8YQW - chains B and C of the 9 polymer chains in the assembly; structure by electron microscopy, 2.68 A resolution.

# Chain B
Protein: DNA-directed RNA polymerase subunit beta
Organism: African swine fever virus
Notes: EC 2.7.7.6
UniProt: A0A2X0RU95 (A0A2X0RU95_ASF); residue numbers follow UniProt; this construct covers 1-1242
Amino-acid sequence (1242 residues; each row starts with the number of its first residue):
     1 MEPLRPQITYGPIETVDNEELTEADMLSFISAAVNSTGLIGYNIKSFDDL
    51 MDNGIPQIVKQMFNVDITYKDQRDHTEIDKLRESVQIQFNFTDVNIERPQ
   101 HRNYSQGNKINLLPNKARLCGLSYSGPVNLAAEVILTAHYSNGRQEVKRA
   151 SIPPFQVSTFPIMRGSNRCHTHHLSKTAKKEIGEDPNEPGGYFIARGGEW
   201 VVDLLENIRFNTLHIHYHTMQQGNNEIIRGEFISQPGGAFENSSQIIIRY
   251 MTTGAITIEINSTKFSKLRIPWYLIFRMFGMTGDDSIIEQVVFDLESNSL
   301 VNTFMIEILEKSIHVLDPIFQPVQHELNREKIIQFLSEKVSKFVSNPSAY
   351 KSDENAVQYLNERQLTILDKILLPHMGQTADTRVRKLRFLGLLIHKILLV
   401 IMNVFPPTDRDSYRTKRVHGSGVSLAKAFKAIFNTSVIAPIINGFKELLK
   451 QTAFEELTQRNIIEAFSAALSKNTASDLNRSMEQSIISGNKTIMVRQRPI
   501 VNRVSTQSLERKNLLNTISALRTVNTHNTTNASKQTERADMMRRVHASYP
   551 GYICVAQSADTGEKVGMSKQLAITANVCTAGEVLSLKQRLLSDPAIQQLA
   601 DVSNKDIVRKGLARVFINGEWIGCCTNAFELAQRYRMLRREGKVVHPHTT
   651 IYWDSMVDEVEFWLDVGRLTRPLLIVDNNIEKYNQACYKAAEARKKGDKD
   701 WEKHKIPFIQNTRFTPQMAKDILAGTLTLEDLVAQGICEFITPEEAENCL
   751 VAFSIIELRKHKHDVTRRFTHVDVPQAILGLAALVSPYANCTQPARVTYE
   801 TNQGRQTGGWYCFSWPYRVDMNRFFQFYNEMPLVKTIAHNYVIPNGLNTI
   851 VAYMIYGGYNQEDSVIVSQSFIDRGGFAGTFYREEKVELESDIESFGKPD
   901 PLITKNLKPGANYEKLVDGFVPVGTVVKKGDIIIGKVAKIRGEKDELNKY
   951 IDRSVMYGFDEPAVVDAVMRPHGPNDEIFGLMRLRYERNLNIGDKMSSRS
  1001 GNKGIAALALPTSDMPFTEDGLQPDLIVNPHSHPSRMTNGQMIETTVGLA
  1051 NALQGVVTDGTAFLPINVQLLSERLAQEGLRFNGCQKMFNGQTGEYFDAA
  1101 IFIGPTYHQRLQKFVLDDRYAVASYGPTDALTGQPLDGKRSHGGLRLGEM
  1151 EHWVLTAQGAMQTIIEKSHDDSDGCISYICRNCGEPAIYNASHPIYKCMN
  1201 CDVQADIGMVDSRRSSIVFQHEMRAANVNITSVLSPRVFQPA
Not modelled in the structure: 1-3, 219-224, 490-503, 529-532, 941-948
Bound ions: Zn2+: Cys1180, Cys1183, Cys1198, Cys1201

# Chain C
Protein: DNA-directed RNA polymerase RPB3-11 homolog
Organism: African swine fever virus
UniProt: A0A2X0RUE7 (A0A2X0RUE7_ASF); numbering as in UniProt (aligned over 1-359)
Amino-acid sequence (359 residues; each row starts with the number of its first residue):
     1 MEKIFQNVEIKPFLIDFSNLFIKNAAKKLFQLEEQLPLVPVNVVMDFKGI
    51 SRAAVHGLSRVLQDEIPNYMLDIKPGGYKIEDSTDLFMTEQFIRNRINFI
   101 PIYAKNETLVFALRSLNNSCEVKTIYSRDLIQVAGPKLKYPIFNPTFEIG
   151 FLQPGKSLIIEDIYIKKGIGRKHAAFNLAVKTHFSHLDIEQYPTDKKEYM
   201 ALSGYKQSSMTSDPRHHRLGLCFPAVPLPHINQAVRTYLKNACRIIIGRI
   251 QSIQKIYENFEEPQPELVLFSMDEEKTKAIITIKDETHTIGNLLKTYIYE
   301 MIPDISFVGYQCVPHKQEMVLTIIHKASQEDLITLLEKSIQNIIQTFQIL
   351 EKNVDELIA
Not modelled in the structure: 1-2

# Chain B / chain C interface
Pairs across the interface (89; chain B residue first):
  Phe813(B) - Phe87(C)
  Trp815(B) - Leu86(C)
  Trp815(B) - Phe87(C)
  Trp815(B) - Thr89(C)
  Pro816(B) - Leu86(C)  hydrophobic
  Pro816(B) - Phe87(C)  hydrophobic
  Tyr817(B) - Leu86(C)  hydrophobic
  Phe827(B) - Gln91(C)
  Phe827(B) - Phe92(C)  hydrophobic
  Tyr828(B) - Phe92(C)
  Tyr828(B) - Arg96(C)  hydrogen bond
  Tyr859(B) - Pro314(C)
  Ser870(B) - Ala174(C)
  Ser870(B) - Asn177(C)  hydrogen bond
  Asp873(B) - Asn95(C)
  Asp873(B) - Phe99(C)
  Asp873(B) - His173(C)
  Asp873(B) - Ala174(C)  hydrogen bond (side chain-backbone)
  Arg874(B) - Asn95(C)
  Arg874(B) - Phe99(C)
  Arg874(B) - Asn177(C)
  Gly875(B) - Asn95(C)
  Gly879(B) - Gln91(C)  hydrogen bond (backbone-side chain)
  Thr880(B) - Gln91(C)
  Gly924(B) - Ile80(C)
  Glu987(B) - Gln91(C)
  Leu1008(B) - Pro314(C)  hydrophobic
  Pro1011(B) - Asp64(C)
  Thr1012(B) - Gln63(C)
  Thr1012(B) - Asp64(C)
  Thr1012(B) - Asn177(C)
  Thr1012(B) - Lys181(C)  hydrogen bond (backbone-side chain)
  Ser1013(B) - Arg60(C)  hydrogen bond (backbone-side chain)
  Ser1013(B) - Gln63(C)
  Ser1013(B) - Asp64(C)  hydrogen bond
  Ser1013(B) - Glu65(C)
  Asp1014(B) - Arg60(C)  salt bridge
  Asp1014(B) - His288(C)
  Phe1017(B) - His56(C)
  Phe1017(B) - Lys181(C)
  Phe1017(B) - Phe184(C)  hydrophobic
  Glu1019(B) - Thr182(C)
  Glu1019(B) - His183(C)
  Glu1019(B) - Phe184(C)  hydrogen bond (backbone-backbone)
  Asp1020(B) - Thr182(C)
  Gly1021(B) - Lys181(C)
  Gln1023(B) - Lys181(C)
  Arg1081(B) - Thr194(C)
  Arg1081(B) - Tyr199(C)
  Arg1081(B) - Met200(C)  hydrogen bond (side chain-backbone)
  Arg1081(B) - Leu202(C)  hydrogen bond (side chain-backbone)
  Arg1081(B) - Ser203(C)  hydrogen bond (side chain-backbone)
  Phe1082(B) - Lys197(C)
  Phe1082(B) - Met200(C)  hydrophobic
  Asn1083(B) - Met200(C)  hydrogen bond (side chain-backbone)
  Asn1083(B) - Ala201(C)
  Lys1087(B) - Gln191(C)  hydrogen bond
  Lys1087(B) - Ser203(C)
  Lys1087(B) - Tyr205(C)
  Phe1089(B) - Phe184(C)
  Phe1089(B) - His186(C)
  Gly1091(B) - His56(C)  hydrogen bond (backbone-side chain)
  Gly1091(B) - Arg60(C)  hydrogen bond (backbone-side chain)
  Gln1092(B) - Arg60(C)
  Gln1092(B) - His288(C)
  Gln1092(B) - Tyr310(C)
  Thr1093(B) - His56(C)
  Thr1093(B) - Asn292(C)
  Thr1093(B) - Tyr310(C)
  Gly1094(B) - Arg52(C)
  Gly1094(B) - His56(C)
  Gly1094(B) - Phe184(C)
  Glu1095(B) - Arg52(C)  salt bridge
  Tyr1096(B) - His186(C)
  Tyr1096(B) - Ile189(C)
  Tyr1096(B) - Ser203(C)
  Tyr1096(B) - Tyr205(C)  hydrophobic
  Tyr1096(B) - Gln207(C)  hydrogen bond (side chain-backbone)
  Tyr1096(B) - Ser208(C)
  Tyr1096(B) - Ser209(C)  hydrogen bond (backbone-side chain)
  Tyr1096(B) - Ser212(C)  hydrogen bond
  Phe1097(B) - Ser203(C)
  Asp1098(B) - Ser208(C)  hydrogen bond
  Asp1098(B) - Ser209(C)  hydrogen bond (side chain-backbone)
  Ala1099(B) - Ala201(C)
  Ala1100(B) - Met200(C)
  Ala1100(B) - Ala201(C)  hydrogen bond (backbone-backbone)
  Ala1100(B) - Leu202(C)
  Ala1100(B) - Ser203(C)
Interface residues without a listed pair, chain B (44 interface residues in all): Val923, Arg985, Arg988, Asn1090
Interface residues without a listed pair, chain C (45 interface residues in all): Glu90, Lys172, Ser185, Met210

# Summary
44 residues of chain B face 45 of chain C across their interface, with 21 hydrogen bonds and 2 salt bridges.
Polar pairs include Asp1014(B)-Arg60(C), Glu1095(B)-Arg52(C) and Tyr828(B)-Arg96(C). Cys1180(B), Cys1183(B),
Cys1198(B) and Cys1201(B) coordinate Zn2+.
Here chain B is DNA-directed RNA polymerase subunit beta and chain C is DNA-directed RNA polymerase RPB3-11
homolog, both from African swine fever virus. Entry 8YQW (ASFV RNA polymerase-M1249L complex3) was determined
by electron microscopy (same publication as 8YQT, 8YQU, 8YQV, 8YQX, 8YQY and 8YQZ).
